Entry 8UT8 (electron microscopy, 3.20 A resolution); this record covers chains B and E of the 8 polymer chains in the assembly.

# Chain B
Protein: Hemagglutinin HA2 chain
Source organism: Influenza A virus
UniProt: A0A881CR78 (A0A881CR78_9INFA); residues -3 to 174 here correspond to UniProt positions 336-513 (UniProt number = residue number + 339)
Chain sequence (231 residues; numbered -3 to 227; the number before each row is that of its first residue; numbers below 1 keep their minus sign (Pro-3 is residue -3)):
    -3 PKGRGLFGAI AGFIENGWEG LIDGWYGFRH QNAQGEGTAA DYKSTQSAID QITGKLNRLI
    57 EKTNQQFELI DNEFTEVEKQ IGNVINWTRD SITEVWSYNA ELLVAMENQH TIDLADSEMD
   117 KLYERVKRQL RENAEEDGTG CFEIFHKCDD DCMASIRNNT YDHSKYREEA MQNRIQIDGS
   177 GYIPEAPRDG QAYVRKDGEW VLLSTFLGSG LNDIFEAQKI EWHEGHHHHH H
Not modelled in the structure: -3 to 4, 172-227
Sequence notes: conflict Thr71 (Asn410 in A0A881CR78); expression tag (175-227)
Cystine bridges: Cys144-Cys148
Covalently attached groups: N-acetylglucosamine (NAG) linked to Asn82, Asn154

# Chain E
Protein: Hemagglutinin HA1 chain
Source organism: Influenza A virus
UniProt: V5IRV0 (V5IRV0_9INFA); numbering as in UniProt (aligned over 1-316)
Chain sequence (317 residues; numbered 1 to 317; the number before each row is that of its first residue):
     1 DKICLGHHAV SNGTKVNTLT ERGVEVVNAT ETVERTNIPR ICSKGKRTVD LGQCGLLGTI
    61 TGPPQCDQFL EFSADLIIER REGSDVCFPG KFVNEEALRQ ILRESGGIDK EAMGFTYSGI
   121 RTNGATSSCR RSGSSFYAEM KWLLSNTDNA AFPQMTKSYK NTRKNPALIV WGIHHSGSTA
   181 EQTKLYGSGN KLVTVGSSNY QQSFVPSPGA RTQVNGQSGR IDFHWLMLNP NDTVTFSFNG
   241 AFIAPDRASF LRGKSMGIQS GVQVDADCEG DCYYSGGTII SNLPFQNIDS RAVGKCPRYV
   301 KQRSLLLATG MKNVPEI
Not modelled in the structure: 317
Sequence notes: conflict Phe88 (Tyr in V5IRV0); expression tag (317)
Cystine bridges: Cys42-Cys268, Cys54-Cys66, Cys87-Cys129, Cys272-Cys296
Covalently attached groups: N-acetylglucosamine (NAG) linked to Asn28, Asn231

# Interface between chain B and chain E
Contacting residue pairs (6):
  Gln47(B) - Thr20(E)
  Gly50(B) - Thr20(E)
  Lys51(B) - Leu19(E)
  Arg54(B) - Thr18(E)
  Arg54(B) - Leu19(E)  hydrogen bond (side chain-backbone)
  Thr59(B) - Lys301(E)
Other interface residues (no listed pair), chain B (10 interface residues in all): Asn60, Gln61, Glu103, His106, Leu110
Other interface residues (no listed pair), chain E (5 interface residues in all): Arg22

# Summary
10 residues of chain B and 5 residues of chain E are in contact; the contacts include 1 hydrogen bond. Its one
hydrogen-bonded contact is Arg54(B)-Leu19(E). N-acetylglucosamine is covalently linked to Asn82(B) and
Asn154(B). Covalently linked N-acetylglucosamine: at Asn28(E) and Asn231(E).
Here chain B is Hemagglutinin HA2 chain and chain E is Hemagglutinin HA1 chain, both from Influenza A virus.
Entry 8UT8 (CryoEM structure of A/Shanghai/1/2013 H7 in complex with polyclonal Fab from mice immunized with
H7 stem ...) was determined by electron microscopy together with 8UT4, 8UT6, 8UT7, 8UT9 and 8UWA from the same
study.
